Entry 5AEG (X-ray diffraction, 1.85 A resolution); this record covers chain A.

[Chain A]
Molecule: Alpha-glucosidase yihq
From: Escherichia coli
Notes: EC 3.2.1.20
Reference sequence: P32138 (YIHQ_ECOLI); residues 1-678 here = UniProt positions 1-678
Amino-acid sequence (686 residues; numbered 1 to 686; the number before each row is that of its first residue):
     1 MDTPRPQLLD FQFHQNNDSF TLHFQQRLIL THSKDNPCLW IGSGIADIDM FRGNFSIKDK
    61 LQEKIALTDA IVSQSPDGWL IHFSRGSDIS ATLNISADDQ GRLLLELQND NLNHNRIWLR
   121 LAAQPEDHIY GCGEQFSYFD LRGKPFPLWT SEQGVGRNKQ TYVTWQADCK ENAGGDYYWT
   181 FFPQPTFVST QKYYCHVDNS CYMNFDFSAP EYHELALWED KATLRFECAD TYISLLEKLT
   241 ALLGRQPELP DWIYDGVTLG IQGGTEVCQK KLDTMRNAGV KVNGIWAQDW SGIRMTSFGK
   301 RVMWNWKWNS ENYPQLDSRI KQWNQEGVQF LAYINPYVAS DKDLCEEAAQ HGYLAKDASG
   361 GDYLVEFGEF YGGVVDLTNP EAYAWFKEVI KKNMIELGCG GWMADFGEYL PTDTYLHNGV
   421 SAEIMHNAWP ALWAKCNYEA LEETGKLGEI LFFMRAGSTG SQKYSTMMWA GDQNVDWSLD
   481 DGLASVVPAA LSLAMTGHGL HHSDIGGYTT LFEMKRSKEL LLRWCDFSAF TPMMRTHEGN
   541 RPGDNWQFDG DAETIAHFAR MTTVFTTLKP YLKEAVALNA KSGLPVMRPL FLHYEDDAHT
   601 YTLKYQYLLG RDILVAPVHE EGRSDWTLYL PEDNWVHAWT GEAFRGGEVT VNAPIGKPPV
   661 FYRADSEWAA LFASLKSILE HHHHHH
Disordered / not traced: 1-7, 14-17, 679-686
Sequence notes: expression tag (679-686)
Metal / ion sites: Ca2+ site 1: Gln153, Gly154, Asp472, Asp481; Ca2+ site 2 near Glu311 (its only coordinating residue here)
Swiss-Prot annotation at these positions:
  - active site: Asp405 (Nucleophile), Glu408, Asp472 (Proton donor)
  - binding site (a 6-sulfo-alpha-D-quinovosyldiacylglycerol): Gln288, Arg301, Val302, Trp304, His537
  - mutagenesis: Gln262 (Q262K: 2000-fold decrease in catalytic efficiency with PNPSQ as substrate. 100-fold decrease in catalytic efficiency with PNPSQ as substrate; when associated with E-288), Gln288 (Q288E: 500-fold decrease in catalytic efficiency with PNPSQ as substrate. 100-fold decrease in catalytic efficiency with PNPSQ as substrate; when associated with K-262 ...), Arg301 (R301A/E: Loss of catalytic activity; R301K: Almost complete loss of catalytic activity; R301Q: 13-fold decrease in substrate affinity and 4600-fold decrease in catalytic activity), Trp304 (W304F: Loss of catalytic activity), Asp405 (D405A/N: Loss of catalytic activity), Asp472 (D472A/N: Loss of catalytic activity)
What the authors report for this chain:
  - catalytic residues: Asp405, Asp472
  - binding site for 5-fluoro-alpha-L-idopyranose: Asp405
  - mutagenesis - D405A, D405N, D472A, D472N: abolished catalytic activity
  - mutagenesis - Q288E: abolished catalytic activity on PNPSQ
  - specificity-determining residues: Gln288, Arg301, Trp304, Tyr508 (by similarity / conservation)

[Summary]
The Ca2+ site 1 is built by Gln153, Gly154, Asp472 and Asp481. From UniProt: 3 active-site residues, 5
residues binding 6-sulfo-alpha-D-quinovosyldiacylglycerol and 6 mutagenesis sites. From the paper: catalytic
residues Asp405 and Asp472; D405A, D405N and D472A, among others, abolish catalytic activity; 5 substitutions
were tested in all.
Chain A is Alpha-glucosidase yihq (Escherichia coli); the structure, A bacterial protein structure in
glycoside hydrolase family 31, was determined by X-ray diffraction together with 5AED and 5AEE from the same
study.
